PDB entry 6QCX | X-ray diffraction, 3.08 A resolution | chains A and V of the 6 polymer chains in the assembly

Chain A:
Protein: Polymerase acidic protein
From: Influenza B virus
Notes: EC 3.1.-.-
UniProtKB: Q5V8Z9 (Q5V8Z9_9INFB); numbering as in UniProt (aligned over 1-726)
Sequence (751 residues; row label = number of the first residue in the row; numbers below 1 keep their minus sign (Gly-13 is residue -13)):
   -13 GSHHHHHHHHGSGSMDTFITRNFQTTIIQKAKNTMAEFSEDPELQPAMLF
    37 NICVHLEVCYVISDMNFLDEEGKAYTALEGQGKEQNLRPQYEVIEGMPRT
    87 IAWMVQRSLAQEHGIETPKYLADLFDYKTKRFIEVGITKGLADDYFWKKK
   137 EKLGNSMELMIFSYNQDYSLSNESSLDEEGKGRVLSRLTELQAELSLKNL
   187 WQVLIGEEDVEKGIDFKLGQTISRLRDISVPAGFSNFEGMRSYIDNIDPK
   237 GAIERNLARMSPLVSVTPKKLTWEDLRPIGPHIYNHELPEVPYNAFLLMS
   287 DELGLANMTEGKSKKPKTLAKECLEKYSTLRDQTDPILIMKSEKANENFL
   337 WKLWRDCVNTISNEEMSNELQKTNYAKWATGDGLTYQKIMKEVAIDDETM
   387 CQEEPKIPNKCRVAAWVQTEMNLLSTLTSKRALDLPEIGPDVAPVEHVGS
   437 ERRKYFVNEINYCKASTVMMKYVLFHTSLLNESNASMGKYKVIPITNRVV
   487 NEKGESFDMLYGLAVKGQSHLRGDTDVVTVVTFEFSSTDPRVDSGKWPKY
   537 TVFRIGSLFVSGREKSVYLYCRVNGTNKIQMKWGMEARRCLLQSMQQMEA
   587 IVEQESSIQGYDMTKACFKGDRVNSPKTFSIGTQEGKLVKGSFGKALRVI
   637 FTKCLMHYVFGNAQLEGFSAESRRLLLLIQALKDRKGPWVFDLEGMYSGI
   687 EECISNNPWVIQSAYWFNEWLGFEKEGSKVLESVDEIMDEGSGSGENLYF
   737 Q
Unresolved in the structure: -13 to -1, 64-70, 725-737
Construct notes: expression tag (-13 to 0, 727-737)

Chain V:
Molecule: 14-nt RNA strand
Sequence (14 nucleotides; each row starts with the number of its first residue):
     1 AGUAGUAACAAGAG

How chain A and chain V interact:
Pairs across the interface (39):
  Lys330(A) - A1(V)  salt bridge to the phosphate
  Trp364(A) - A1(V)  sugar contact
  Ala365(A) - A1(V)  base contact
  Thr366(A) - A1(V)  base contact
  Thr366(A) - A10(V)  sugar contact
  Gly367(A) - A1(V)  base contact
  Gly367(A) - A10(V)  hydrogen bond to the sugar
  Asp368(A) - A11(V)  phosphate contact
  Gly369(A) - A11(V)  hydrogen bond to the phosphate
  Leu370(A) - A10(V)  base contact
  Leu370(A) - A11(V)  hydrogen bond to the phosphate
  Thr371(A) - A10(V)  hydrogen bond to the phosphate
  Thr371(A) - A11(V)  hydrogen bond to the phosphate
  Tyr372(A) - A10(V)  base contact
  Pro391(A) - U6(V)  sugar contact
  Lys392(A) - A4(V)  hydrogen bond to the base
  Lys392(A) - G5(V)  base contact
  Ile393(A) - G5(V)  base contact
  Ile393(A) - U6(V)  base contact
  Pro394(A) - G5(V)  base contact
  His506(A) - A11(V)  stacking on the base
  Arg508(A) - A11(V)  hydrogen bond to the base
  Arg508(A) - G12(V)  sugar contact
  Asp512(A) - C9(V)  sugar contact
  Val513(A) - G2(V)  base contact
  Val513(A) - U3(V)  base contact
  Val513(A) - C9(V)  hydrogen bond to the sugar
  Thr515(A) - A1(V)  hydrogen bond to the base
  Arg558(A) - U3(V)  salt bridge to the phosphate
  Val559(A) - A1(V)  base contact
  Val559(A) - G2(V)  hydrogen bond to the sugar
  Asn560(A) - G2(V)  hydrogen bond to the sugar
  Asn560(A) - U3(V)  sugar contact
  Gly561(A) - G2(V)  sugar contact
  Gly561(A) - U3(V)  sugar contact
  Thr562(A) - U3(V)  sugar contact
  Gln566(A) - A4(V)  hydrogen bond to the phosphate
  Asn648(A) - G5(V)  base contact
  Asn692(A) - G5(V)  hydrogen bond to the base
Also at the interface, not in a pair above, chain A (31 interface residues in all): Lys374, Gln388, Gln504, Lys535
Also at the interface, not in a pair above, chain V (11 interface residues in all): A7

Summary:
The interface between chain A and chain V involves 31 residues on one side and 11 on the other; the contacts
include 13 hydrogen bonds, 2 salt bridges and 1 aromatic stacking contact. Polar contacts include
Lys392(A)-A4(V), Arg508(A)-A11(V) and Thr515(A)-A1(V).
Chain A is Polymerase acidic protein (Influenza B virus) and chain V is a 14-nt RNA strand; the structure,
Crystal structure of influenza B polymerase initiation state with capped 15-mer RNA primer, was determined by
X-ray diffraction, deposited together with 6QCS, 6QCT, 6QCV and 6QCW.
